8YN7 - chains B and E of the 5 polymer chains in the assembly; structure by electron microscopy, 2.77 A resolution.

Chain B:
Molecule: Guanine nucleotide-binding protein G(I)/G(S)/G(T) subunit beta-1
Organism: Homo sapiens
Reference sequence: P62873 (GBB1_HUMAN); residue numbers follow UniProt; this construct covers 2-340
Chain sequence (376 residues; row label = number of the first residue in the row; numbers below 1 keep their minus sign (Met-9 is residue -9)):
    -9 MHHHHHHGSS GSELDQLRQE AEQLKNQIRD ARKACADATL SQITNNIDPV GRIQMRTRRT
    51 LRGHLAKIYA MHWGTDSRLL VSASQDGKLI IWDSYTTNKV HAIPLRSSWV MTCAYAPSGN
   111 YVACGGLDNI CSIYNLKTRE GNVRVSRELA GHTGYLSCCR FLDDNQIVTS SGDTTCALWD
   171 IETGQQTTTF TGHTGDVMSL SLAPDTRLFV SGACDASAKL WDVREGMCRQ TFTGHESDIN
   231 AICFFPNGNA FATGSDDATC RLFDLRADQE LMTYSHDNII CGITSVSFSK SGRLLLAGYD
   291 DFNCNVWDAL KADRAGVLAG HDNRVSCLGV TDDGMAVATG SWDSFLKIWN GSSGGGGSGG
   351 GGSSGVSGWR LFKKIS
Not modelled in the structure: -9 to 1, 344-366
Differences from the reference sequence: initiating methionine (-9); expression tag (-8 to 1, 341-366)
UniProt features mapped onto this chain:
  - modified residue: Ser2 (N-acetylserine), His266 (Phosphohistidine)

Chain E:
Molecule: Antibody fragment scFv16
Organism: synthetic construct
Notes: antibody fragment or engineered binder
Chain sequence (255 residues; row label = number of the first residue in the row):
     1 VQLVESGGGL VQPGGSRKLS CSASGFAFSS FGMHWVRQAP EKGLEWVAYI SSGSGTIYYA
    61 DTVKGRFTIS RDDPKNTLFL QMTSLRSEDT AMYYCVRSIY YYGSSPFDFW GQGTTLTVSA
   121 GGGGSGGGGS GGGGSADIVM TQATSSVPVT PGESVSISCR SSKSLLHSNG NTYLYWFLQR
   181 PGQSPQLLIY RMSNLASGVP DRFSGSGSGT AFTLTISRLE AEDVGVYYCM QHLEYPLTFG
   241 AGTKLELLEE NLYFQ
Not modelled in the structure: 120-136, 248-255
Cystine bridges: Cys21-Cys95, Cys159-Cys229

Chain B / chain E interface:
Contacting residue pairs - 14 pairs, chain B then chain E:
  Asp66(B) - Tyr102(E)
  Arg68(B) - Tyr102(E)
  Leu69(B) - Tyr102(E)  hydrophobic
  Val90(B) - Tyr101(E)  hydrophobic
  His91(B) - Tyr101(E)
  Arg129(B) - Val1(E)
  Arg129(B) - Phe26(E)
  Arg129(B) - Arg97(E)  hydrogen bond (backbone-side chain)
  Arg129(B) - Phe109(E)
  Glu130(B) - Gly25(E)
  Glu130(B) - Phe26(E)
  Glu130(B) - Ala27(E)  hydrogen bond (backbone-backbone)
  Glu130(B) - Phe31(E)
  Gly131(B) - Phe31(E)
Interface residues without a listed pair, chain B (10 interface residues in all): Asp83, Asn132
Interface residues without a listed pair, chain E (11 interface residues in all): Ile99, Asp108

Overview:
The interface between chain B and chain E involves 10 residues on one side and 11 on the other, with 2
hydrogen bonds. Polar pairs include Arg129(B)-Arg97(E) and Glu130(B)-Ala27(E).
Here chain B is Guanine nucleotide-binding protein G(I)/G(S)/G(T) subunit beta-1 (Homo sapiens) and chain E is
Antibody fragment scFv16 (synthetic construct). Entry 8YN7 (Cryo-EM structure of histamine H3 receptor in
complex with immethridine and miniGo) was determined by electron microscopy, deposited together with 8YN2,
8YN3, 8YN4, 8YN5, 8YN6, 8YN8, 8YN9 and 8YNA.
